Entry 7KIF (electron microscopy, 2.94 A resolution); this record covers chains D and O of the 11 polymer chains in the assembly.

Chain D:
Protein: DNA-directed RNA polymerase subunit beta'
From: Mycobacterium tuberculosis
Notes: EC 2.7.7.6
Reference sequence: A0A045J9E2 (A0A045J9E2_MYCTX); residues 1-1316 here = UniProt positions 1-1316
Sequence (1318 residues; each row starts with the number of its first residue; numbers below 1 keep their minus sign (Gly-1 is residue -1)):
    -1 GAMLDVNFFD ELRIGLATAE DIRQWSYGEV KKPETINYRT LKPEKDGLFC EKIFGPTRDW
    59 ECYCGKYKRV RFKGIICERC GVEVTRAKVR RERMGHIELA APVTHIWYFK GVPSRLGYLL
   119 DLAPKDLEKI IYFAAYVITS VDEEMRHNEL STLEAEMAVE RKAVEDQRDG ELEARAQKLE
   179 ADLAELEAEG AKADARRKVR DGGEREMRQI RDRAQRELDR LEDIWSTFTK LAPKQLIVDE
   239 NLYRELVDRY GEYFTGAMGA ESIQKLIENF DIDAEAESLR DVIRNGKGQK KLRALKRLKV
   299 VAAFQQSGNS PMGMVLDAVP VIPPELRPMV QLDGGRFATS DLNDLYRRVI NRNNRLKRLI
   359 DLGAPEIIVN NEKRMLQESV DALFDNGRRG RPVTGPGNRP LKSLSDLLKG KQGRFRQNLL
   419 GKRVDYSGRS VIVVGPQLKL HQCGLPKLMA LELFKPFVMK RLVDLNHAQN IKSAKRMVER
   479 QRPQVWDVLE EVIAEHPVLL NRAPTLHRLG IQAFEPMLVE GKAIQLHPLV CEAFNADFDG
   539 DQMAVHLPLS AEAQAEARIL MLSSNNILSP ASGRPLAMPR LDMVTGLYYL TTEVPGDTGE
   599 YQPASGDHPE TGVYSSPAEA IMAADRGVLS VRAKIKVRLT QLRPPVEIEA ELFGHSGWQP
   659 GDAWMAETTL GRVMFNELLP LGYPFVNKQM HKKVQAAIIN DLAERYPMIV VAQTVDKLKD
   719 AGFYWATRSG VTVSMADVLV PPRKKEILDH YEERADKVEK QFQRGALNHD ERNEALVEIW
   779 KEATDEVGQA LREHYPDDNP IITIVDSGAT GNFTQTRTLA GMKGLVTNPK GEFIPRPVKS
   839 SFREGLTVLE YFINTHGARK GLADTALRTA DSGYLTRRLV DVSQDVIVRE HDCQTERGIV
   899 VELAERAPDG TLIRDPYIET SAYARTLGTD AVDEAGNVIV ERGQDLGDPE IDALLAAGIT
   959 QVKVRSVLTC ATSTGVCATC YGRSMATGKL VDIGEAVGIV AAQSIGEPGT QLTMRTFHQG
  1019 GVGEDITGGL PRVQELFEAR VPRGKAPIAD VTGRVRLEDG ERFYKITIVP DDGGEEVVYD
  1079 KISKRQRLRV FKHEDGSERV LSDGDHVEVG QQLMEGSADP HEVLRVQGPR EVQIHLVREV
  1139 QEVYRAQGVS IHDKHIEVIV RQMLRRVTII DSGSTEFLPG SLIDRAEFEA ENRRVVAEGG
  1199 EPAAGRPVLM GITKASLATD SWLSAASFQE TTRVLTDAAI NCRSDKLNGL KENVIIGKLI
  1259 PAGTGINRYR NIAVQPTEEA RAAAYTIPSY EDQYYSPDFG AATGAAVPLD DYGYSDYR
Not modelled in the structure: 1015-1022, 1091-1096, 1283-1316
Differences from the reference sequence: expression tag (-1 to 0)
Bound ions: Zn2+ site 1: Cys60, Cys62, Cys75, Cys78; Mg2+: Asp535, Asp537, Asp539; Zn2+ site 2: Cys891, Cys968, Cys975, Cys978

Chain O:
Molecule: 100-nt DNA strand
Sequence (100 nucleotides; numbered -8 to 91; the number before each row is that of its first residue; numbers below 1 keep their minus sign (DC-8 is residue -8)):
    -8 CTGTACCGGC AAACGCGCAG GTCAGAAAAT CGGTTGTGGT CAGCTGCTGC CACCGGTTAA
    52 CCTCCAGGTC GCATTCTGCT GCCAGCCTGG AGATGGCATT
Not modelled in the structure: -8 to 10, 58-63, 80-91

Interface between chain D and chain O:
Residue-residue contacts (6):
  Tyr36(D) - DC44(O)  hydrogen bond to the phosphate
  Arg37(D) - DC44(O)  salt bridge to the phosphate
  Val110(D) - DC70(O)  sugar contact
  Lys294(D) - DT71(O)  salt bridge to the phosphate
  Arg1038(D) - DC67(O)  phosphate contact
  Arg1038(D) - DT68(O)  salt bridge to the phosphate
Interface residues without a listed pair, chain D (7 interface residues in all): Tyr116, Arg291
Interface residues without a listed pair, chain O (6 interface residues in all): DA43

In short:
Chain D and chain O form an interface of 7 and 6 residues respectively, with 1 hydrogen bond and 3 salt
bridges. Polar pairs include Tyr36(D)-DC44(O), Arg37(D)-DC44(O) and Lys294(D)-DT71(O). Cys60(D), Cys62(D),
Cys75(D) and Cys78(D) coordinate Zn2+ site 1.
Chain D is DNA-directed RNA polymerase subunit beta' (Mycobacterium tuberculosis) and chain O is a 100-nt DNA
strand; the structure, Mycobacterium tuberculosis WT RNAP transcription open promoter complex with WhiB7
transcription factor, was determined by electron microscopy (same publication as 7KIM and 7KIN).
